Entry 1ZSP (X-ray diffraction, 1.90 A resolution); this record covers chains A and B.

# Chain A (and B)
Name: Superoxide dismutase [Mn], mitochondrial
Organism: Homo sapiens
Notes: EC 1.15.1.1; chain B of this document is another copy of the same molecule, construct and numbering; everything in this record applies to it too
UniProt: P04179 (SODM_HUMAN); residues 1-198 here correspond to UniProt positions 25-222 (UniProt number = residue number + 24)
Amino-acid sequence (198 residues; numbered 1 to 198; the number before each row is that of its first residue):
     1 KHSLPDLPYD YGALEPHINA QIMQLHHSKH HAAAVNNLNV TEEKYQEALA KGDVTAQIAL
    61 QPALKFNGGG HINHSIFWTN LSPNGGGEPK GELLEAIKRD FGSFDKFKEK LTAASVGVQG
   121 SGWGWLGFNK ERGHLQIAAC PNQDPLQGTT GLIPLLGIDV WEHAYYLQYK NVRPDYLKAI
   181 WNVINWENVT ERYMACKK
Sequence notes: engineered mutation Ala34 (Tyr58 in P04179)
Metal / ion sites: Mn2+: His26, His74, Asp159, His163
Curated features (UniProtKB/Swiss-Prot):
  - binding site (Mn(2+)): His26, His74, Asp159, His163
  - modified residue (N6-acetyllysine): Lys44, Lys51, Lys90, Lys98, Lys106, Lys178
What the authors report for this chain:
  - mutagenesis - Y34A: decreased catalytic activity

# How chain A and chain B interact
Residue-residue contacts - 43 pairs, chain A then chain B:
  His2(A) - Gly52(B)
  His2(A) - Val54(B)
  Leu38(A) - Val54(B)  hydrophobic
  Glu42(A) - Leu49(B)
  Glu42(A) - Val54(B)
  Glu42(A) - Gln57(B)
  Tyr45(A) - Tyr45(B)  hydrophobic
  Tyr45(A) - Leu64(B)
  Gln46(A) - Gln46(B)  hydrogen bond
  Gln46(A) - Leu49(B)
  Leu49(A) - Glu42(B)
  Leu49(A) - Gln46(B)
  Gly52(A) - His2(B)  hydrogen bond (backbone-side chain)
  Val54(A) - His2(B)
  Val54(A) - Glu42(B)
  Val54(A) - Gly68(B)
  Val54(A) - Ile72(B)  hydrophobic
  Thr55(A) - Ile72(B)
  Thr55(A) - Gln147(B)
  Thr55(A) - Gly148(B)
  Gln57(A) - Glu42(B)
  Gln57(A) - Leu64(B)
  Ile58(A) - Leu64(B)  hydrophobic
  Ile58(A) - Lys65(B)
  Ile58(A) - Gly69(B)
  Ile58(A) - Pro145(B)  hydrophobic
  Ala59(A) - Gly148(B)
  Gln61(A) - Gln61(B)  hydrogen bond (backbone-side chain)
  Gln61(A) - Leu64(B)
  Gln61(A) - Lys65(B)
  Leu64(A) - Tyr45(B)
  Leu64(A) - Gln57(B)
  Leu64(A) - Ile58(B)  hydrophobic
  Leu64(A) - Gln61(B)
  Lys65(A) - Ile58(B)
  Lys65(A) - Gln61(B)
  Gly68(A) - Val54(B)
  Ile72(A) - Val54(B)  hydrophobic
  Ile72(A) - Thr55(B)
  Gln147(A) - Thr55(B)
  Gly148(A) - Thr55(B)
  Gly148(A) - Ala59(B)
  Thr149(A) - Ile58(B)
Interface residues without a listed pair, chain A (21 interface residues in all): Pro145
Interface residues without a listed pair, chain B (22 interface residues in all): Leu38, Thr149

# Overview
21 residues of chain A and 22 residues of chain B are in contact; the contacts include 3 hydrogen bonds. Among
the polar pairs are Gln46(A)-Gln46(B), Gly52(A)-His2(B) and Gln61(A)-Gln61(B). His26(A), His74(A), Asp159(A)
and His163(A) form the Mn2+ site. UniProt lists 4 Mn2+-binding residues on chain A. From the paper: Y34A of
chain A reduces catalytic activity.
Both chains are Superoxide dismutase [Mn], mitochondrial (Homo sapiens). Entry 1ZSP (Contribution to Structure
and Catalysis of Tyrosine 34 in Human Manganese Superoxide Dismutase) was determined by X-ray diffraction
together with 2P4K, 1ZTE and 1ZUQ from the same study.
